PDB entry 3M5G | X-ray diffraction, 2.60 A resolution | chains C and D of the 6 polymer chains in the assembly

== Chain C ==
Name: Hemagglutinin
From: Influenza A virus
Notes: fragment: Hemagglutinin HA1
UniProtKB: B7NY59 (B7NY59_9INFA); the construct lacks a stretch of the UniProt sequence and is renumbered around it, so the offset changes along the chain: 10-142 = UniProt 14-146; 144-158 = UniProt 147-161; 159-220 = UniProt 164-225; 229-261 = UniProt 226-258; 2 more segments
Sequence (317 residues; numbered 7 to 330 plus 3 insertion-coded residues; 10 numbers in that range are skipped by the numbering (no residue carries them; nothing is unmodelled there); the number before each row is that of its first residue; a row labelled like 158A-158B holds insertion residues (158A, then the next letters in order)):
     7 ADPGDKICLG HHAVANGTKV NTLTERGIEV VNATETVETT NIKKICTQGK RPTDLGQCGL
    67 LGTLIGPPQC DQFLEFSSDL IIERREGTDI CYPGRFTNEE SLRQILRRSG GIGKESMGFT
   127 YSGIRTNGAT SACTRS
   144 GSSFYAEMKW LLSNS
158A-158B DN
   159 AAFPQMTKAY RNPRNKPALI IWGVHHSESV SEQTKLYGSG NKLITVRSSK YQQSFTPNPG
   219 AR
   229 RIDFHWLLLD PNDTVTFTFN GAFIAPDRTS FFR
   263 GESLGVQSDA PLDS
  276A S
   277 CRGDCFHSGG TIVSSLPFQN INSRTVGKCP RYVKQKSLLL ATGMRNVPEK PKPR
Disordered / not traced: 7-10, 326-330
Construct notes: expression tag (7-9)
Disulfide bonds: Cys52-Cys277, Cys64-Cys76, Cys97-Cys139, Cys281-Cys305
Covalently attached groups: N-acetylglucosamine (NAG) linked to Asn38
Reported in the primary citation:
  - post-translational modification sites: Asn38

== Chain D ==
Name: Hemagglutinin
From: Influenza A virus
Notes: fragment: Hemagglutinin HA2
UniProtKB: B7NYS1 (B7NYS1_9INFA); residues 1-178 here correspond to UniProt positions 332-509 (UniProt number = residue number + 331)
Sequence (182 residues; numbered 1 to 182; the number before each row is that of its first residue):
     1 GLFGAIAGFI ENGWEGLING WYGFRHQNAQ GEGTAADYKS TQSAIDQITG KLNRLIGKTN
    61 QQFELIDNEF NEIEQQIGNV INWTRDAMTE IWSYNAELLV AMENQHTIDL ADSEMSKLYE
   121 RVKKQLRENA EEDGTGCFEI FHKCDDQCME SIRNNTYDHT QYRTESLQNR IQIDSGRLVP
   181 RG
Disordered / not traced: 174-182
Construct notes: expression tag (179-182)
Disulfide bonds: Cys144-Cys148
Covalently attached groups: N-acetylglucosamine (NAG) linked to Asn82
Reported in the primary citation:
  - post-translational modification sites: Asn82

== Chain C / chain D interface ==
Pairs across the interface - 144 pairs, chain C then chain D:
  Asp11(C) with Gln27(D); Asn28(D); Ala29(D); Glu139(D); Ile140(D), hydrogen bond (backbone-backbone); Lys143(D); Cys144(D), hydrogen bond (side chain-backbone)
  Lys12(C) with His26(D); Gln27(D), hydrogen bond (backbone-backbone); Phe138(D); Ile140(D); Met149(D)
  Ile13(C) with Phe24(D), hydrophobic; Arg25(D); Cys137(D); Phe138(D), hydrogen bond (backbone-backbone); Ile140(D); Ile152(D), hydrophobic
  Cys14(C) with Trp14(D); Gly23(D); Phe24(D); Arg25(D), hydrogen bond (backbone-backbone); Gly136(D); Cys137(D), disulfide
  Leu15(C) with Ile10(D); Trp14(D); Gly23(D); Phe24(D), hydrophobic; Leu118(D), hydrophobic; Tyr119(D), hydrophobic; Val122(D), hydrophobic; Gly136(D), hydrogen bond (backbone-backbone); Phe138(D), hydrophobic
  Gly16(C) with Trp14(D); Tyr22(D); Gly23(D), hydrogen bond (backbone-backbone); Met115(D)
  His17(C) with Ile6(D); Ile10(D); Asn12(D); Gly13(D); Trp14(D), hydrogen bond (backbone-backbone); Leu17(D); Trp21(D); Tyr22(D); Met115(D)
  His18(C) with Trp14(D); Leu17(D); Gly20(D); Trp21(D), hydrogen bond (backbone-backbone)
  Ala19(C) with Gly13(D); Trp14(D), hydrogen bond (backbone-backbone); Glu15(D)
  Val20(C) with Glu15(D)
  Ala21(C) with Glu15(D), hydrogen bond (backbone-side chain)
  Val26(C) with Asn104(D)
  Asn27(C) with Ala101(D); Asn104(D), hydrogen bond (backbone-side chain)
  Thr28(C) with Ala101(D); Asn104(D); Gln105(D), hydrogen bond; Ile108(D)
  Leu29(C) with Ala101(D), hydrogen bond (backbone-backbone); Met102(D), hydrophobic; Gln105(D), hydrogen bond (backbone-side chain)
  Thr30(C) with Gln105(D), hydrogen bond (backbone-side chain)
  Thr42(C) with Val100(D)
  Glu89(C) with Phe70(D)
  Arg90(C) with Phe70(D)
  Arg91(C) with Phe70(D)
  Glu105(C) with Asn71(D)
  Glu106(C) with Asn68(D), hydrogen bond; Ile73(D)
  Arg109(C) with Asn68(D)
  Gln110(C) with Leu65(D); Ile66(D), hydrogen bond (side chain-backbone)
  Arg113(C) with Leu65(D); Asn68(D)
  Arg114(C) with Glu64(D), salt bridge
  Leu266(C) with Gln62(D)
  Gly267(C) with Leu65(D)
  Gln269(C) with Leu65(D); Asn68(D), hydrogen bond; Glu69(D), hydrogen bond (side chain-backbone); Phe70(D)
  Ser270(C) with Phe70(D)
  Ser284(C) with Glu69(D)
  Ser291(C) with Leu55(D); Ile56(D); Gly57(D), hydrogen bond (backbone-backbone)
  Leu292(C) with Ile56(D), hydrophobic
  Pro293(C) with Leu55(D)
  Phe294(C) with Ala96(D), hydrophobic
  Arg300(C) with Asp67(D), salt bridge; Glu69(D), salt bridge; Arg85(D)
  Val302(C) with Phe63(D); Glu64(D); Leu65(D), hydrophobic
  Gly303(C) with Gln61(D); Gln62(D); Phe63(D), hydrogen bond (backbone-backbone)
  Lys304(C) with Asn60(D); Gln61(D)
  Cys305(C) with Asn60(D), hydrogen bond (backbone-side chain)
  Pro306(C) with Asn60(D)
  Arg307(C) with Asn60(D), hydrogen bond; Trp92(D)
  Tyr308(C) with Thr89(D); Trp92(D)
  Val309(C) with Trp92(D); Ser93(D); Ala96(D), hydrophobic
  Lys310(C) with Thr89(D); Glu90(D), salt bridge; Ser93(D), hydrogen bond (backbone-side chain)
  Gln311(C) with Ser93(D), hydrogen bond (side chain-backbone); Glu97(D), hydrogen bond
  Leu314(C) with Ala96(D), hydrophobic; Glu97(D)
  Leu315(C) with Val100(D); Asn104(D), hydrogen bond (backbone-side chain)
  Leu316(C) with Leu52(D), hydrophobic; Leu55(D), hydrophobic; Glu103(D); Asn104(D)
  Ala317(C) with Asn104(D), hydrogen bond (backbone-side chain); Thr107(D)
  Thr318(C) with Trp21(D); Ile48(D)
  Gly319(C) with Trp21(D); Thr107(D)
  Met320(C) with Ile6(D), hydrophobic; Trp21(D); Tyr22(D), hydrophobic; Ala111(D), hydrophobic
  Arg321(C) with Ile6(D); Ala7(D)
  Val323(C) with Ala7(D), hydrophobic; Glu11(D); Asn12(D); Gly13(D), hydrogen bond (backbone-backbone)
  Pro324(C) with Asn12(D)
  Glu325(C) with Asn12(D), hydrogen bond
Interface residues without a listed pair, chain C (61 interface residues in all): Ile34, Val36, Val268, Ser299
Interface residues without a listed pair, chain D (71 interface residues in all): Lys58, Leu98, Leu99, Leu126, His142
Disulfides between the chains: Cys14(C)-Cys137(D)

== Overview ==
The interface between chain C and chain D involves 61 residues on one side and 71 on the other, with 1
disulfide bond, 31 hydrogen bonds and 4 salt bridges. Among the polar pairs are Arg114(C)-Glu64(D),
Arg300(C)-Asp67(D) and Arg300(C)-Glu69(D). Covalently linked N-acetylglucosamine: at Asn38(C). From the paper:
modification sites Asn38(C) and Asn82(D).
Here chain C is Hemagglutinin and chain D is Hemagglutinin, both from Influenza A virus. Entry 3M5G (Crystal
structure of a H7 influenza virus hemagglutinin) was determined by X-ray diffraction together with 3M5H, 3M5I
and 3M5J from the same study.
